PDB entry 7RQY | electron microscopy, 3.04 A resolution | chains A and C of the 4 polymer chains in the assembly

# Chain A (and C)
Name: Transient receptor potential cation channel subfamily V member 1
Organism: Rattus norvegicus
Notes: chain C of this document is another copy of the same molecule, construct and numbering; everything in this record applies to it too
Reference sequence: O35433 (TRPV1_RAT); residue numbers follow UniProt; this construct covers 1-838
Chain sequence (868 residues; each row starts with the number of its first residue):
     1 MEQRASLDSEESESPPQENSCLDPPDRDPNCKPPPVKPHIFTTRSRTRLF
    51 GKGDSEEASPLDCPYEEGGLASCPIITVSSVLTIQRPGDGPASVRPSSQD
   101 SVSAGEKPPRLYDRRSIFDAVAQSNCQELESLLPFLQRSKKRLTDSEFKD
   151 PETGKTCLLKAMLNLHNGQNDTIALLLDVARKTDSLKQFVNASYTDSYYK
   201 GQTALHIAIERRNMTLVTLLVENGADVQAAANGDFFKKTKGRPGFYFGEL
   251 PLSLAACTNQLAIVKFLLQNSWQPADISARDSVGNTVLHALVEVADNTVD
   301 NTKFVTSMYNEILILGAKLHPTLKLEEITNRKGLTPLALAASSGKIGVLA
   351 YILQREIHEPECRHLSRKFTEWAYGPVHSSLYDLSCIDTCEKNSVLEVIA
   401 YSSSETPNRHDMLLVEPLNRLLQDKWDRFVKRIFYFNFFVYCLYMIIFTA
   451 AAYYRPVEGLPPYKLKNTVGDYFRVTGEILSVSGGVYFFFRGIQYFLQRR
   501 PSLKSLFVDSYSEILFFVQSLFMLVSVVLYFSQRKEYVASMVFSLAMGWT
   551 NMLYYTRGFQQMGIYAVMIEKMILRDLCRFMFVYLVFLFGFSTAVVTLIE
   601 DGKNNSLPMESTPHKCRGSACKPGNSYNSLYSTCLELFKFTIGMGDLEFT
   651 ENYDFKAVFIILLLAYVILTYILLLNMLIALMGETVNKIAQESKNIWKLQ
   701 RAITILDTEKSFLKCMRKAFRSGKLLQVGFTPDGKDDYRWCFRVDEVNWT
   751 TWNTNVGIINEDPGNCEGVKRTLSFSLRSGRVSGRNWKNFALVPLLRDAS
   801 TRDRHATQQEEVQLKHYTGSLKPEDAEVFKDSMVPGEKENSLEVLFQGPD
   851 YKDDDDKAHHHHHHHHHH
Not modelled in the structure: 1-196, 237-243, 602-625, 753-868
Cystine bridges: C386-C390
Differences from the reference sequence: expression tag (839-868)
Residues lining bound ligands:
  - resiniferatoxin (6EU), molecule 1: F507, Y511, S512, I514, L515, F516, F543, A546, M547, T550, N551, L553, Y554, R557, A566, I569, E570, I573, L577
  - resiniferatoxin (6EU), molecule 2: F587, F591, L662, A665, I668, L669
  - 6OU ([(2R)-1-[2-azanylethoxy(oxidanyl)phosphoryl]oxy-3-hexadecanoyloxy-propan-2-yl] (Z)-octadec-9-enoate), molecule 1: K504, F507, V508, I573, L574, L577, C578, M581, F582
  - 6OU, molecule 2: L588, Y631, C634, L635, F638
  - 6OU, molecule 3: A657, I660, I661, L664, I668
  - LBN (1-palmitoyl-2-oleoyl-sn-glycero-3-phosphocholine): F436, N437, V440, Y441, L443, Y444, I447, L480, S483, G484, Y487, F488, R491, S512, E513, F516, Y554, Y555
Swiss-Prot annotation at these positions:
  - region: E684 to F712 (AD), E767 to T801 (Interaction with calmodulin), L777 to L792 (Required for PIP2-mediated channel inhibition)
  - motif: G643 to D646 (Selectivity filter)
  - binding site (ATP): R115, K155, K160, N164, Y199 to Q202, E210, R211
  - binding site (resiniferatoxin): Y511, S512, T550, R557
  - binding site (Na(+)): G643
  - binding site (Ca(2+)): D646
  - modified residue: S116 (Phosphoserine), T144 (Phosphothreonine), T370 (Phosphothreonine), S502 (Phosphoserine), T704 (Phosphothreonine), S774 (Phosphoserine), S800 (Phosphoserine), S820 (Phosphoserine)
  - glycosylation: N604 (N-linked (GlcNAc...) asparagine)
  - mutagenesis: R114 (R114E: Abolishes capsaicin-evoked current and binding to resiniferatoxin; Abolishes sensitivity to acid), R115 (R115D: Abolishes capsaicin-evoked current and binding to resiniferatoxin), S116 (S116A: Abolishes phosphorylation by PKCM and enhances channel response to capsaicin by PKCM), K155 (K155A: Abolishes ATP binding. Abolishes CALM binding. Impairs normal desensitization by repeated exposure to capsaicin), K160 (K160A: Abolishes ATP binding. Abolishes CALM binding), Y199 (Y199A: Strongly reduces affinity for ATP; when associated with A-202), Q202 (Q202A: Strongly reduces affinity for ATP; when associated with A-199), S502 (S502A: Largely reduces PMA enhancement of capsaicin-evoked currents, but no effect on direct activation by PMA. Loss of activation by capsaicin and loss of vanilloid binding ...), Y511 (Y511A: Loss of sensitivity to capsaicin), M547 (M547L: Reduces binding to resiniferatoxin), T550 (T550I: Reduces sensitivity to capsaicin 10-fold; no effect on sensitivity to resiniferatoxin. Reduces binding to resiniferatoxin), E636 (E636K: Abolishes channel activity. Restored channel activity; when associated with E-639; E636Q: Slight modification of pore attributes), 12 further mutagenesis entries in UniProt

# How chain A and chain C interact
Contacting residue pairs (66; chain A residue first):
  W372(A) - Y198(C)
  Y374(A) - E210(C)
  Y374(A) - F235(C)  hydrophobic
  Y374(A) - F236(C)
  G375(A) - E210(C)  hydrogen bond (backbone-side chain)
  P376(A) - F245(C)  hydrophobic
  V377(A) - F235(C)  hydrophobic
  T449(A) - T593(C)
  A452(A) - T597(C)
  Y453(A) - V596(C)  hydrophobic
  Y453(A) - T597(C)
  Y453(A) - E600(C)
  R455(A) - T597(C)  hydrogen bond (side chain-backbone)
  R455(A) - E600(C)  salt bridge
  V457(A) - D601(C)
  K535(A) - F655(C)
  E536(A) - F655(C)
  M541(A) - T597(C)
  V542(A) - A594(C)
  V542(A) - T597(C)
  V542(A) - L598(C)
  F543(A) - V658(C)  hydrophobic
  F543(A) - I661(C)  hydrophobic
  L545(A) - T593(C)
  L545(A) - A594(C)
  A546(A) - G590(C)
  A546(A) - A594(C)  hydrophobic
  W549(A) - V586(C)
  W549(A) - F589(C)  hydrophobic
  W549(A) - G590(C)
  W549(A) - T593(C)
  T550(A) - F591(C)
  L553(A) - V586(C)  hydrophobic
  L553(A) - F587(C)  hydrophobic
  Q561(A) - R579(C)
  M562(A) - R579(C)
  M562(A) - F582(C)  hydrophobic
  M562(A) - V583(C)  hydrophobic
  Y565(A) - R579(C)
  Y565(A) - V583(C)  hydrophobic
  Y565(A) - M677(C)  hydrophobic
  Y565(A) - L681(C)  hydrophobic
  M568(A) - M677(C)  hydrophobic
  I569(A) - F587(C)  hydrophobic
  I569(A) - L674(C)  hydrophobic
  M572(A) - L673(C)  hydrophobic
  I573(A) - L669(C)  hydrophobic
  I573(A) - L673(C)  hydrophobic
  L577(A) - I668(C)  hydrophobic
  L577(A) - L673(C)  hydrophobic
  L635(A) - F649(C)  hydrophobic
  F638(A) - L664(C)  hydrophobic
  K639(A) - L647(C)
  I642(A) - V667(C)  hydrophobic
  I642(A) - Y671(C)  hydrogen bond (backbone-side chain)
  I642(A) - I672(C)  hydrophobic
  M644(A) - F640(C)
  M644(A) - G643(C)
  M644(A) - G645(C)
  M644(A) - L647(C)  hydrophobic
  I679(A) - N676(C)
  M682(A) - I672(C)
  M682(A) - L673(C)  hydrophobic
  V686(A) - L681(C)  hydrophobic
  N687(A) - E684(C)  hydrogen bond
  W752(A) - N259(C)
Also at the interface, not in a pair above, chain A (44 interface residues in all): V538, A539, M552, L678, G683, A690
Also at the interface, not in a pair above, chain C (47 interface residues in all): Q202, R212, F247, D646, L662, A680

# Overview
44 residues of chain A and 47 residues of chain C are in contact; the contacts include 4 hydrogen bonds and 1
salt bridge. Polar pairs include R455(A)-E600(C), G375(A)-E210(C) and R455(A)-T597(C). Bound to chain A:
resiniferatoxin, compound LBN and 3 copies of compound 6OU.
Chain A and chain C are both Transient receptor potential cation channel subfamily V member 1 (Rattus
norvegicus); the structure, Cryo-EM structure of the full-length TRPV1 with RTx at 25 degrees Celsius, in an
open state ..., was determined by electron microscopy (same publication as 7RQU, 7RQV, 7RQW, 7RQX and 7RQZ).
